PDB entry 6HWD | X-ray diffraction, 2.80 A resolution | chains A and G of the 28 polymer chains in the assembly

== Chain A ==
Protein: Proteasome subunit alpha type-2
From: Saccharomyces cerevisiae S288c
Notes: EC 3.4.25.1
UniProt: P23639 (PSA2_YEAST); residues 1-250 here = UniProt positions 1-250
Sequence (250 residues; each row starts with the number of its first residue):
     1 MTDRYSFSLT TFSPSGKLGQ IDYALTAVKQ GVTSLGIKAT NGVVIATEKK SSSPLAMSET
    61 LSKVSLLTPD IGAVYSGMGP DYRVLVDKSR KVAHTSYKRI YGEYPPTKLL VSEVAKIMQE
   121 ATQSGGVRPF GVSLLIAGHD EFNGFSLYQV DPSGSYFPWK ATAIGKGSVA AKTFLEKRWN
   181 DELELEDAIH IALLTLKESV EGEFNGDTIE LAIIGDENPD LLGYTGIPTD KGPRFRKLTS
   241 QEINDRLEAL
Curated features (UniProtKB/Swiss-Prot):
  - cross-link: Lys108 (Glycyl lysine isopeptide (Lys-Gly) (interchain with G-Cter in ubiquitin))

== Chain G ==
Protein: Proteasome subunit alpha type-1
From: Saccharomyces cerevisiae S288c
Notes: EC 3.4.25.1
UniProt: P21243 (PSA1_YEAST); residues -8 to 243 here correspond to UniProt positions 1-252 (UniProt number = residue number + 9)
Sequence (252 residues; row label = number of the first residue in the row; numbers below 1 keep their minus sign (Met-8 is residue -8)):
    -8 MSGAAAASAA GYDRHITIFS PEGRLYQVEY AFKATNQTNI NSLAVRGKDC TVVISQKKVP
    52 DKLLDPTTVS YIFCISRTIG MVVNGPIPDA RNAALRAKAE AAEFRYKYGY DMPCDVLAKR
   112 MANLSQIYTQ RAYMRPLGVI LTFVSVDEEL GPSIYKTDPA GYYVGYKATA TGPKQQEITT
   172 NLENHFKKSK IDHINEESWE KVVEFAITHM IDALGTEFSK NDLEVGVATK DKFFTLSAEN
   232 IEERLVAIAE QD
Not modelled in the structure: -8 to 1, 243
Ion coordination: Mg2+: Thr8, Tyr119, Arg122, Met125

== How chain A and chain G interact ==
Residue-residue contacts (65):
  Thr2(A) with Tyr124(G)
  Asp3(A) with Tyr124(G)
  Tyr5(A) with Ile7(G); Ala123(G), hydrophobic; Tyr124(G), hydrophobic
  Leu9(A) with Ile9(G), hydrophobic; Ala123(G), hydrophobic
  Gln20(A) with Ile9(G); Phe10(G), hydrogen bond (side chain-backbone)
  Tyr23(A) with Phe10(G); Ser11(G); Pro12(G), hydrophobic; Gly14(G)
  Ala24(A) with Phe10(G), hydrophobic
  Thr26(A) with Pro12(G); Glu13(G)
  Ala27(A) with Gly14(G)
  Ser52(A) with Tyr153(G), hydrogen bond
  Pro54(A) with Lys158(G); Glu174(G)
  Leu55(A) with Tyr157(G); Lys158(G), hydrogen bond (backbone-backbone); Ala159(G); Thr170(G); Glu174(G); Phe177(G), hydrophobic
  Ala56(A) with Gly156(G); Tyr157(G), hydrophobic
  Met57(A) with Arg37(G); Val155(G); Gly156(G), hydrogen bond (backbone-backbone); Tyr157(G); Lys158(G)
  Thr60(A) with Tyr146(G); Val155(G); Gly156(G), hydrogen bond (side chain-backbone)
  Leu61(A) with Tyr153(G), hydrophobic
  Met78(A) with Phe10(G), hydrophobic; Leu16(G), hydrophobic
  Pro80(A) with Gln117(G); Ala151(G); Gly152(G); Tyr153(G)
  Asp81(A) with Gln117(G)
  Arg83(A) with Ala113(G), hydrogen bond (side chain-backbone); Asn114(G); Gly152(G), hydrogen bond (side chain-backbone); Tyr154(G)
  Val84(A) with Asn114(G); Gln117(G)
  Asp87(A) with Lys110(G), salt bridge; Asn114(G)
  Gly126(A) with Arg122(G); Ala123(G), hydrogen bond (backbone-backbone)
  Val127(A) with Gln121(G); Arg122(G)
  Arg128(A) with Thr8(G); Phe10(G); Leu16(G); Thr120(G), hydrogen bond (side chain-backbone); Gln121(G), hydrogen bond (backbone-backbone)
  Pro129(A) with Phe10(G); Gln121(G)
  Phe130(A) with Gln121(G)
  Gly131(A) with Phe10(G)
Also at the interface, not in a pair above, chain A (31 interface residues in all): Gln30, Ser53, Ala121
Also at the interface, not in a pair above, chain G (33 interface residues in all): Leu173

== Overview ==
Chain A and chain G form an interface of 31 and 33 residues respectively, with 10 hydrogen bonds and 1 salt
bridge. Among the polar pairs are Asp87(A)-Lys110(G), Gln20(A)-Phe10(G) and Ser52(A)-Tyr153(G). Thr8(G),
Tyr119(G), Arg122(G) and Met125(G) coordinate Mg2+.
Here chain A is Proteasome subunit alpha type-2 and chain G is Proteasome subunit alpha type-1, both from
Saccharomyces cerevisiae S288c. Entry 6HWD (Yeast 20S proteasome beta2-G45A mutant in complex with bortezomib)
was determined by X-ray diffraction together with 6HTB, 6HTC, 6HTD, 6HTP, 6HTR, 6HUB and 30 further entries
from the same study.
